Entry 7SF7 (electron microscopy, 2.90 A resolution); this record covers chains B and C of the 4 polymer chains in the assembly.

[Chain B]
Name: G protein subunit 13 (Gi2-mini-G13 chimera)
Organism: Homo sapiens
Chain sequence (230 residues; numbered 1 to 230; the number before each row is that of its first residue):
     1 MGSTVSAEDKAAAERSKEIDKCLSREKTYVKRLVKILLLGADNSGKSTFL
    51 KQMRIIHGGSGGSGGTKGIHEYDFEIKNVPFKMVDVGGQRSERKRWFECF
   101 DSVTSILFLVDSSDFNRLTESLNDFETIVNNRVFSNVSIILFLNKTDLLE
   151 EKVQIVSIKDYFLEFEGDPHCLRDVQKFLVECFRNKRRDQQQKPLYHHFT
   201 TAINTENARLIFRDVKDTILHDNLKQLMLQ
Disordered / not traced: 1-7, 57-66

[Chain C]
Name: Guanine nucleotide-binding protein G(I)/G(S)/G(T) subunit beta-1
Organism: Homo sapiens
UniProtKB: P62873 (GBB1_HUMAN); residue numbers follow UniProt; this construct covers 1-340
Chain sequence (340 residues; numbered 1 to 340; the number before each row is that of its first residue):
     1 MSELDQLRQEAEQLKNQIRDARKACADATLSQITNNIDPVGRIQMRTRRT
    51 LRGHLAKIYAMHWGTDSRLLVSASQDGKLIIWDSYTTNKVHAIPLRSSWV
   101 MTCAYAPSGNYVACGGLDNICSIYNLKTREGNVRVSRELAGHTGYLSCCR
   151 FLDDNQIVTSSGDTTCALWDIETGQQTTTFTGHTGDVMSLSLAPDTRLFV
   201 SGACDASAKLWDVREGMCRQTFTGHESDINAICFFPNGNAFATGSDDATC
   251 RLFDLRADQELMTYSHDNIICGITSVSFSKSGRLLLAGYDDFNCNVWDAL
   301 KADRAGVLAGHDNRVSCLGVTDDGMAVATGSWDSFLKIWN
Disordered / not traced: 1-2
Curated features (UniProtKB/Swiss-Prot):
  - modified residue: Ser-2 (N-acetylserine), His-266 (Phosphohistidine)

[Chain B / chain C interface]
Contacting residue pairs (21; chain B residue first):
  Ser-16(B) with Asn-88(C); Lys-89(C)
  Ile-19(B) with Lys-89(C); Val-90(C); Ala-92(C), hydrophobic
  Asp-20(B) with Lys-89(C), salt bridge
  Leu-23(B) with Gly-53(C); Ile-80(C), hydrophobic
  Glu-26(B) with Leu-55(C); Asp-76(C); Lys-78(C), salt bridge
  Val-30(B) with Leu-55(C), hydrophobic
  Lys-67(B) with Asp-118(C); Asn-119(C)
  Ile-69(B) with Leu-117(C), hydrophobic
  Glu-71(B) with Trp-99(C), hydrogen bond
  Val-84(B) with Trp-99(C), hydrophobic
  Glu-92(B) with Tyr-145(C); Asp-186(C)
  Trp-96(B) with Met-188(C), hydrophobic
  Phe-97(B) with Leu-117(C), hydrophobic
Also at the interface, not in a pair above, chain B (17 interface residues in all): Lys-27, Lys-94, Cys-99, Phe-100
Also at the interface, not in a pair above, chain C (19 interface residues in all): Tyr-59, His-91, Met-101

[Overview]
The interface between chain B and chain C involves 17 residues on one side and 19 on the other; the contacts
include 1 hydrogen bond and 2 salt bridges. Among the polar pairs are Asp-20(B)/Lys-89(C), Glu-26(B)/Lys-78(C)
and Glu-71(B)/Trp-99(C).
Chain B is G protein subunit 13 (Gi2-mini-G13 chimera) and chain C is Guanine nucleotide-binding protein
G(I)/G(S)/G(T) subunit beta-1, both from Homo sapiens; the structure, LPHN3 (ADGRL3) 7TM domain bound to
tethered agonist in complex with G protein heterotrimer, was determined by electron microscopy together with
7SF8 from the same study.
